PDB entry 8IUL | electron microscopy, 2.78 A resolution | chains B and E of the 5 polymer chains in the assembly

[Chain B]
Molecule: Guanine nucleotide-binding protein G(I)/G(S)/G(T) subunit beta-1
Source organism: Homo sapiens
UniProt: P62873 (GBB1_HUMAN); residues 7-345 here correspond to UniProt positions 2-340 (UniProt number = residue number - 5)
Chain sequence (343 residues; each row starts with the number of its first residue):
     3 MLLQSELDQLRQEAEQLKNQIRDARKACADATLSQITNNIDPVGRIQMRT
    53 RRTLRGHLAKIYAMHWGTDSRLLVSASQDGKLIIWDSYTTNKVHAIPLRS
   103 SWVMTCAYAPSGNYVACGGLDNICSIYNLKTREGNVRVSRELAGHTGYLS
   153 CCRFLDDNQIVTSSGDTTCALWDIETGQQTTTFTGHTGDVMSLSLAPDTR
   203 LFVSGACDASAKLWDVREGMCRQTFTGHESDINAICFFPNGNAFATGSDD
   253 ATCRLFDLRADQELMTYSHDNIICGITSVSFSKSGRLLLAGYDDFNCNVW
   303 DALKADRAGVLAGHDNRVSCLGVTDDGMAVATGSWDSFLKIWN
Disordered / not traced: 3-7
Sequence notes: initiating methionine (3); expression tag (4-6)
Swiss-Prot annotation at these positions:
  - modified residue: S7 (N-acetylserine), H271 (Phosphohistidine)

[Chain E]
Molecule: Antibody fragment scFv16
Source organism: Mus musculus
Notes: antibody fragment or engineered binder
Chain sequence (247 residues; numbered 1 to 247; the number before each row is that of its first residue):
     1 VQLVESGGGLVQPGGSRKLSCSASGFAFSSFGMHWVRQAPEKGLEWVAYI
    51 SSGSGTIYYADTVKGRFTISRDDPKNTLFLQMTSLRSEDTAMYYCVRSIY
   101 YYGSSPFDFWGQGTTLTVSAGGGGSGGGGSGGGGSADIVMTQATSSVPVT
   151 PGESVSISCRSSKSLLHSNGNTYLYWFLQRPGQSPQLLIYRMSNLASGVP
   201 DRFSGSGSGTAFTLTISRLEAEDVGVYYCMQHLEYPLTFGAGTKLEL
Disordered / not traced: 120-135, 192

[Interface between chain B and chain E]
Residue-residue contacts (12; chain B residue first):
  D71(B) with Y102(E)
  R73(B) with Y102(E)
  L74(B) with Y102(E), hydrophobic
  V95(B) with Y101(E), hydrophobic
  H96(B) with Y101(E)
  R134(B) with V1(E); R97(E), hydrogen bond (backbone-side chain)
  E135(B) with G25(E); F26(E); A27(E); F31(E)
  G136(B) with F31(E)
Also at the interface, not in a pair above, chain B (10 interface residues in all): L131, K132
Also at the interface, not in a pair above, chain E (10 interface residues in all): G103, F109

[In short]
The chain B/chain E interface involves 10 residues from each chain, with 1 hydrogen bond. Its one
hydrogen-bonded contact is R134(B)-R97(E).
Chain B is Guanine nucleotide-binding protein G(I)/G(S)/G(T) subunit beta-1 (Homo sapiens) and chain E is
Antibody fragment scFv16 (Mus musculus); the structure, Cryo-EM structure of the latanoprost-bound human
PTGFR-Gq complex, was determined by electron microscopy, deposited together with 8IUK and 8IUM.
